Entry 4WEJ (X-ray diffraction, 2.04 A resolution); this record covers chain A.

[Chain A]
Name: Penicillin-binding protein 3
Organism: Pseudomonas aeruginosa PA14
UniProtKB: S0J4R2 (S0J4R2_PSEAI); residues 50-579 here = UniProt positions 50-579
Sequence (538 residues; row label = number of the first residue in the row):
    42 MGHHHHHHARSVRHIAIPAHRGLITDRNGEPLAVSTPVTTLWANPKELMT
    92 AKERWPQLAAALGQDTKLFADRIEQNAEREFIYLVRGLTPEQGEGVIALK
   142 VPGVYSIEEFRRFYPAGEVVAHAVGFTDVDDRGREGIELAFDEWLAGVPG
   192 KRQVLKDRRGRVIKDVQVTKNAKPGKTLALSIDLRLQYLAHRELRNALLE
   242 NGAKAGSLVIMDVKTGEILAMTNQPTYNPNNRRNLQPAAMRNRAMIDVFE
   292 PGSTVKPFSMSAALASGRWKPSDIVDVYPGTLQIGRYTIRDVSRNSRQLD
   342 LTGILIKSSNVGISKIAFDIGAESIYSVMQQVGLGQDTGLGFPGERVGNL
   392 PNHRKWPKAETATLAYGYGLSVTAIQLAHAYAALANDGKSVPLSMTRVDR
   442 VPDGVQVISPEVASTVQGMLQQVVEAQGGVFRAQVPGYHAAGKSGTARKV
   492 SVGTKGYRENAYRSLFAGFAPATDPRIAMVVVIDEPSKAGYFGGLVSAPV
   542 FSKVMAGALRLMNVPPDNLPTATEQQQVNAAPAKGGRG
Unresolved in the structure: 42-50, 491-500, 561-579
Differences from the reference sequence: initiating methionine (42); expression tag (43-49)
Covalently attached groups: compound 3LB linked to Ser-294
Residues lining bound ligands: 3LB ((3R,4S,7Z)-7-(2-amino-1,3-thiazol-4-yl)-4-formyl-1-[({3-[(5R)-5-hydroxy-4-oxo-4,5-dihydropyridin-2-yl]-4-[3-(methylsulfonyl)propyl]-5-oxo-4,5-dihydro-1H-1,2,4-triazol-1-yl}sulfonyl)amino]-10,10-dimethyl-1,6-dioxo-3-(prop-2-en-1-yl)-9-oxa-2,5,8-triazaundec-7-en-11-oic acid): Glu-291, Gly-293, Lys-297, Arg-331, Asp-332, Val-333, Ser-334, Ser-349, Asn-351, Tyr-407, Gly-408, Tyr-409, Gly-469, Gly-470, Val-471, Phe-472, Arg-473, Lys-484, Ser-485, Gly-486, Thr-487, Ala-488, Arg-489, Tyr-503, Phe-533, Gly-534, Gly-535, Leu-536
What the authors report for this chain:
  - binding site for 3LB: Ser-294, Ser-349, Asn-351, Thr-487, Gly-535
  - conformationally variable residues (side-chain flip): Arg-489

[Overview]
Covalently linked compound 3LB: at Ser-294. The paper reports a binding site for 3LB at Ser-294, Ser-349 and
Asn-351 among others; conformational variability at Arg-489.
Chain A is Penicillin-binding protein 3 (Pseudomonas aeruginosa PA14); the structure, Crystal structure of
Pseudomonas aeruginosa PBP3 with a R4 substituted allyl monocarbam, was determined by X-ray diffraction,
deposited together with 4WEK and 4WEL.
